9DQQ - chains A and B; structure by X-ray diffraction, 2.45 A resolution.

[Chain A (and B)]
Molecule: 2OG-Fe dioxygenase family protein
Organism: Streptomyces sp. Ag109_G2-6
Notes: chain B of this document is another copy of the same molecule, construct and numbering; everything in this record applies to it too
UniProt: A0A3N4ZHX0 (A0A3N4ZHX0_9ACTN); residue numbers follow UniProt; this construct covers 1-247
Amino-acid sequence (253 residues; each row starts with the number of its first residue):
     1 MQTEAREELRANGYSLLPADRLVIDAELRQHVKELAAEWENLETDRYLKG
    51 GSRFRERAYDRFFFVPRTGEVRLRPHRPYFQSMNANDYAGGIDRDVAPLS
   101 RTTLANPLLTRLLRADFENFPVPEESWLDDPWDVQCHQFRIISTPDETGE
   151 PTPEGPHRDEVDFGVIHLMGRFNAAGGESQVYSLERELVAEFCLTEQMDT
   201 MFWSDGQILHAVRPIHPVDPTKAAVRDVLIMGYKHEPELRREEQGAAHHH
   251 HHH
Not modelled in the structure: 1, 46-52, 146-152, 245-253 (chain B: 1-2, 46-53, 79-95, 144-153, 244-253)
Construct notes: expression tag (248-253)
Metal / ion sites: Fe ion site 1: His-157, Asp-159, His-210 (together with 2-oxoglutaric acid); Fe ion site 2: Thr-195, Asp-199 (shared with Arg-67(B) of chain B)
Residues lining bound ligands: 2-oxoglutaric acid (AKG): Arg-55, Phe-139, His-157, Asp-159, Ile-166, Ser-179, His-210, Val-212, Arg-226, Val-228, Ile-230

[How chain A and chain B interact]
Pairs across the interface - 37 pairs, chain A then chain B:
  Glu-8(A) with Arg-241(B), salt bridge
  Asn-12(A) with Arg-241(B); Glu-243(B), hydrogen bond
  Tyr-14(A) with Glu-70(B), hydrogen bond; Arg-72(B), hydrogen bond
  Leu-16(A) with Thr-68(B); Glu-70(B)
  Pro-18(A) with Arg-67(B); Thr-68(B)
  Ala-19(A) with Arg-67(B)
  Asp-20(A) with Arg-67(B), salt bridge
  Arg-21(A) with Asp-129(B), salt bridge
  Gly-176(A) with Arg-111(B)
  Glu-178(A) with Arg-111(B), salt bridge; Arg-114(B)
  Glu-187(A) with Arg-101(B), salt bridge
  Val-189(A) with Arg-72(B)
  Ala-190(A) with Val-71(B)
  Glu-191(A) with Gly-69(B); Glu-70(B); Val-71(B), hydrogen bond (backbone-backbone); Thr-110(B), hydrogen bond; Arg-114(B), salt bridge
  Phe-192(A) with Thr-68(B); Gly-69(B); Glu-70(B); Arg-114(B)
  Cys-193(A) with Thr-68(B), hydrogen bond (backbone-backbone); Arg-114(B), hydrogen bond
  Thr-195(A) with Arg-67(B)
  Glu-196(A) with Arg-67(B), salt bridge
  Asp-199(A) with Arg-67(B), salt bridge
  Arg-213(A) with Ala-105(B), hydrogen bond (side chain-backbone); Pro-107(B); Arg-111(B)
  His-216(A) with Glu-27(B); Arg-111(B)
Also at the interface, not in a pair above, chain A (25 interface residues in all): Ala-11, Gly-177, Leu-188, Pro-214
Also at the interface, not in a pair above, chain B (18 interface residues in all): Leu-73, Leu-104

[Summary]
25 residues of chain A face 18 of chain B across their interface, with 8 hydrogen bonds and 8 salt bridges.
Polar pairs include Glu-8(A)/Arg-241(B), Asp-20(A)/Arg-67(B) and Arg-21(A)/Asp-129(B). Chain A binds
2-oxoglutaric acid. The Fe ion site 1 is built by His-157(A), Asp-159(A) and His-210(A).
Both chains are 2OG-Fe dioxygenase family protein (Streptomyces sp. Ag109_G2-6). Entry 9DQQ (Crystal structure
of HrmJ from Streptomyces sp. Ag109_G2-6 (HrmJ-ssa) complexed with ferric iron(III) and 2-oxoglutarate) was
determined by X-ray diffraction, deposited together with 9DQ0, 9DQ1, 9DQ2, 9DQP and 9DQR.
